PDB entry 5VZ8 | X-ray diffraction, 1.60 A resolution | chains A and T of the 4 polymer chains in the assembly

Chain A:
Protein: DNA-directed DNA/RNA polymerase mu
From: Homo sapiens
Notes: EC 2.7.7.7
UniProt: Q9NP87 (DPOLM_HUMAN); numbering as in UniProt; present here: 134-397, 410-494
Chain sequence (354 residues; numbered 129 to 494; 12 numbers in that range are skipped by the numbering (no residue carries them; nothing is unmodelled there); the number before each row is that of its first residue):
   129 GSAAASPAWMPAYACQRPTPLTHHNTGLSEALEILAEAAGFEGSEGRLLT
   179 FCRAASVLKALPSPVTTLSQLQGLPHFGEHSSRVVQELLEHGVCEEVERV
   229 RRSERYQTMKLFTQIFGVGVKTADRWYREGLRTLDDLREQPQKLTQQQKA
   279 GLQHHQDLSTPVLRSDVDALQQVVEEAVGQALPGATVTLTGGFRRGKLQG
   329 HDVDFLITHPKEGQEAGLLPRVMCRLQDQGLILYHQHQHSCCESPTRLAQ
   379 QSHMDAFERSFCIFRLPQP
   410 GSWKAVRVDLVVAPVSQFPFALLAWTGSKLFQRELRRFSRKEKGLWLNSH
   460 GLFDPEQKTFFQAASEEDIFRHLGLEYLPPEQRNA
Unresolved in the structure: 129-137, 366-383
Sequence notes: expression tag (129-133); linker (410); engineered mutation Ala433 (Gly in Q9NP87)
UniProt features mapped onto this chain:
  - region: Arg323 to Asp332 (Involved in ssDNA binding)
  - binding site (Mg(2+)): Asp330, Asp332, Asp418
Ion coordination: Na+: Thr241, Ile243, Val246 (shared with 2 residues of chain P); Mg2+ site 1: Asp330, Asp332, Asp418 (together with 1,2-ethanediol, UTP); Mg2+ site 2: Asp330, Asp332 (together with UTP)
Ligand contacts: UTP (uridine 5'-triphosphate): Gly319, Gly320, Arg323, Lys325, Gln327, Gly328, His329, Asp330, Asp332, Asp418, Ala433, Trp434, Thr435, Gly436, Ser437, Lys438, Gln441
From the paper describing this entry:
  - mutagenesis - H329A (27-fold), W434A (23-fold), W434H (8.8-fold): decreased catalytic activity
  - mutagenesis - W434A (Kd 79.1 uM), W434H (Kd 61.1 uM): decreased binding to UTP

Chain T:
Molecule: 9-nt DNA strand
Sequence (9 nucleotides; numbered 1 to 9; the number before each row is that of its first residue):
     1 CGGCATACG

How chain A and chain T interact:
Contacting residue pairs (24):
  Gly174(A) - DC4(T)  base contact
  Leu177(A) - DC4(T)  phosphate contact
  Leu177(A) - DA5(T)  phosphate contact
  Gln364(A) - DG9(T)  phosphate contact
  His365(A) - DG9(T)  phosphate contact
  Phe385(A) - DG9(T)  phosphate contact
  Glu386(A) - DC8(T)  sugar contact
  Glu386(A) - DG9(T)  hydrogen bond to the phosphate
  Arg387(A) - DA7(T)  hydrogen bond to the base
  Arg387(A) - DC8(T)  hydrogen bond to the sugar
  Arg387(A) - DG9(T)  hydrogen bond to the phosphate
  Lys438(A) - DA5(T)  base contact
  Arg442(A) - DA5(T)  salt bridge to the phosphate
  Arg445(A) - DA5(T)  hydrogen bond to the base
  Arg445(A) - DT6(T)  hydrogen bond to the sugar
  Arg446(A) - DA5(T)  sugar contact
  Arg449(A) - DT6(T)  salt bridge to the phosphate
  Lys450(A) - DG3(T)  hydrogen bond to the phosphate
  Lys450(A) - DC4(T)  salt bridge to the phosphate
  Leu456(A) - DT6(T)  sugar contact
  Asn457(A) - DT6(T)  phosphate contact
  Asn457(A) - DA7(T)  hydrogen bond to the phosphate
  His459(A) - DA7(T)  phosphate contact
  His459(A) - DC8(T)  salt bridge to the phosphate
Interface residues without a listed pair, chain A (18 interface residues in all): Arg181, Phe389

In short:
18 residues of chain A face 7 of chain T across their interface, with 8 hydrogen bonds and 4 salt bridges.
Polar pairs include Arg387(A)-DA7(T), Arg445(A)-DA5(T) and Arg387(A)-DC8(T). Chain A binds UTP. From the
paper: H329A, W434A and W434H of chain A reduce catalytic activity; W434A and W434H of chain A reduce binding
to UTP.
Here chain A is DNA-directed DNA/RNA polymerase mu (Homo sapiens) and chain T is a 9-nt DNA strand. Entry 5VZ8
(Post-catalytic complex of human Polymerase Mu (G433A) mutant with incoming UTP) was determined by X-ray
diffraction, deposited together with 5TWP, 5TWQ, 5TWR, 5TWS, 5VZ7, 5VZ9 and 9 further entries.
